PDB entry 6KIQ | electron microscopy, 3.62 A resolution | chains a and M of the 3 polymer chains in the assembly

Chain a:
Protein: Alpha tubulin
Source organism: Sus scrofa
Amino-acid sequence (412 residues; row label = number of the first residue in the row):
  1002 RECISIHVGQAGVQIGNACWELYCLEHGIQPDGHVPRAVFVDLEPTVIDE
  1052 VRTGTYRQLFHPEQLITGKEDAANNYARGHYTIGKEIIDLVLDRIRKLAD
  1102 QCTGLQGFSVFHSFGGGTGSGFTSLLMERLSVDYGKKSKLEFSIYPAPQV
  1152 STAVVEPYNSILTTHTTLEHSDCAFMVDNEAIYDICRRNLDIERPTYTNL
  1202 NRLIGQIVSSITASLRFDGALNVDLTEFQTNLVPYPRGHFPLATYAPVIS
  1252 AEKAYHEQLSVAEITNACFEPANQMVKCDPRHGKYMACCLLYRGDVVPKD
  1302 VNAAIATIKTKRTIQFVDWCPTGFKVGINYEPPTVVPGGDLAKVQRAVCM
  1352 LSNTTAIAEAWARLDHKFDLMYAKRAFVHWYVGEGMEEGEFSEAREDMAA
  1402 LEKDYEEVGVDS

Chain M:
Protein: Dynein heavy chain, cytoplasmic
Source organism: Saccharomyces cerevisiae S288c
Reference sequence: P36022 (DYHC_YEAST); residues 3095-3224 here = UniProt positions 3095-3224
Amino-acid sequence (130 residues; row label = number of the first residue in the row):
  3095 MKSIQDCEPTILEAQRGVKNIKKQQLTEIRSMVNPPSGVKIVMEAVCAIL
  3145 GYQFSNWRDIQQFIRKDDFIHNIVHYDTTLHMKPQIRKYMEEEFLSDPNF
  3195 TYETINRASKACGPLYQWVNAQINFSKCLE
Differences from the reference sequence: engineered mutation C3101 (Ile in P36022), C3222 (Val in P36022)

How chain a and chain M interact:
Residue-residue contacts (19):
  R1376(a) with E3122(M), salt bridge; K3204(M)
  H1380(a) with E3122(M), salt bridge
  V1383(a) with M3126(M), hydrophobic; P3129(M); P3130(M)
  G1384(a) with M3126(M); N3128(M), hydrogen bond (backbone-backbone); P3129(M)
  E1385(a) with N3128(M)
  G1386(a) with N3128(M), hydrogen bond (backbone-backbone); P3130(M)
  M1387(a) with P3130(M)
  E1388(a) with P3130(M)
  E1389(a) with T3198(M); R3201(M), salt bridge; A3202(M)
  G1390(a) with R3201(M)
  E1394(a) with R3201(M), salt bridge
Other interface residues (no listed pair), chain a (13 interface residues in all): Y1373, V1379
Other interface residues (no listed pair), chain M (10 interface residues in all): V3127
From the paper, about this interface:
  - interface residues, chain M: E3122(M), R3201(M)

Summary:
Chain a and chain M form an interface of 13 and 10 residues respectively; the contacts include 2 hydrogen
bonds and 4 salt bridges. Polar contacts include R1376(a)-E3122(M), H1380(a)-E3122(M) and E1389(a)-R3201(M).
The paper reports interface residues E3122(M) and R3201(M).
Chain a is Alpha tubulin (Sus scrofa) and chain M is Dynein heavy chain, cytoplasmic (Saccharomyces cerevisiae
S288c); the structure, Complex of yeast cytoplasmic dynein MTBD-High and MT with DTT, was determined by
electron microscopy, deposited together with 6KIO.
